PDB entry 2B7K | X-ray diffraction, 1.80 A resolution | chain A

== Chain A ==
Protein: SCO1 protein
Source organism: Saccharomyces cerevisiae
Reference sequence: P23833 (SCO1_YEAST); numbering as in UniProt (aligned over 96-295)
Sequence (200 residues; row label = number of the first residue in the row):
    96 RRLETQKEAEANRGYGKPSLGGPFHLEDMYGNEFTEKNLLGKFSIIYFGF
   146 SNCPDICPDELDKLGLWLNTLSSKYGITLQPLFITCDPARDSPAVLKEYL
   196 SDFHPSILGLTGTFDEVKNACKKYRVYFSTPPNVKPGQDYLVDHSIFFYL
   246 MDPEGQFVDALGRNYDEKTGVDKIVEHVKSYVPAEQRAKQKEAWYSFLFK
Unresolved in the structure: 96-110, 222-235, 280-295
Swiss-Prot annotation at these positions:
  - binding site (Cu cation): Cys-148, Cys-152, His-239

== In short ==
UniProt lists 3 Cu cation-binding residues.
Chain A is SCO1 protein (Saccharomyces cerevisiae); the structure, Crystal Structure of Yeast Sco1, was
determined by X-ray diffraction, deposited together with 2B7J.
